PDB entry 8G4F | electron microscopy, 2.91 A resolution | chains A and B

# Chain A
Name: RCG-33 - Cryo-EM imaging scaffold subunit B fused to DARPin
Organism: synthetic construct
Notes: antibody fragment or engineered binder
Amino-acid sequence (321 residues; numbered 1 to 321; the number before each row is that of its first residue):
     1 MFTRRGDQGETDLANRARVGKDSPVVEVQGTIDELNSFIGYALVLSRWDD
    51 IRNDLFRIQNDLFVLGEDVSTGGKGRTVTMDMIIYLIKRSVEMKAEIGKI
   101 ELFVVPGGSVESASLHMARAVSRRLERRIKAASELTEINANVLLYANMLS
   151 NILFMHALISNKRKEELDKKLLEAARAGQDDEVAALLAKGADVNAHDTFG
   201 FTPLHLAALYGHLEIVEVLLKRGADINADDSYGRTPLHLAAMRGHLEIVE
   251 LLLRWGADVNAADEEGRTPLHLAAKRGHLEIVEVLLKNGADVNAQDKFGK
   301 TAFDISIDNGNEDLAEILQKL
Disordered / not traced: 1-162, 321

# Chain B
Name: GTPase KRas
Organism: Homo sapiens
Notes: EC 3.6.5.2
UniProt: P01116 (RASK_HUMAN), isoform P01116-2; numbering as in UniProt (aligned over 1-166)
Amino-acid sequence (169 residues; row label = number of the first residue in the row; numbers below 1 keep their minus sign (Gly-2 is residue -2)):
    -2 GSHMTEYKLVVVGAVGVGKSALTIQLIQNHFVDEYDPTIEDSYRKQVVID
    48 GETCLLDILDTAGQEEYSAMRDQYMRTGEGFLCVFAINNTKSFEDIHHYR
    98 EQIKRVKDSEDVPMVLVGNKCDLPSRTVDTKQAQDLARSYGIPFIETSAK
   148 TRQGVDDAFYTLVREIRKH
Disordered / not traced: -2 to 0, 166
Sequence notes: expression tag (-2 to 0); engineered mutation Val12 (Gly in P01116)
Ion coordination: Mg2+: Ser17 (together with GDP)
Small-molecule neighbours: GDP (guanosine-5'-diphosphate): Ala11, Val12, Gly13, Val14, Gly15, Lys16, Ser17, Ala18, Phe28, Asp30, Glu31, Tyr32, Asn116, Lys117, Asp119, Leu120, Ser145, Ala146, Lys147
Curated features (UniProtKB/Swiss-Prot):
  - motif: Tyr32 to Tyr40 (Effector region)
  - binding site (GTP): Gly10, Ala11, Gly13 to Ala18, Val29 to Thr35, Ala59, Gly60, Asn116 to Asp119
  - modified residue: Met1 (N-acetylmethionine), Thr2 (N-acetylthreonine), Lys104 (N6-acetyllysine)
  - glycosylation: Thr35 (Microbial infection: O-linked (Glc) threonine)
  - natural variant: Lys5 (K5E: In NS3; K5N: In GASC), Gly10 (G10GG: In AML), Val12 (G12V: In GASC; this construct carries the variant), Gly13 (G13D: In GASC, JMML and OES; G13R: In pylocytic astrocytoma), Val14 (V14I: In NS3), Leu19 (L19F: In OES), Gln22 (Q22E: In CFC2; Q22R: In NS3), Pro34 (P34L: In NS3; P34Q: In NS3; P34R: In CFC2), Ile36 (I36M: In NS3), Thr58 (T58I: In NS3), Ala59 (A59T: In GASC), Gly60 (G60R: In CFC2; G60S: In NS3), 8 further natural variant entries in UniProt
  - mutagenesis: Asp38 (D38A: Decreased interaction with MAPKAP1/SIN1), Tyr40 (Y40A: Decreased interaction with MAPKAP1/SIN1), Gln61 (Q61L: Promotes GTP binding)

# Interface between chain A and chain B
Residue-residue contacts - 33 pairs, chain A then chain B:
  Arg176(A) with Asp33(B), salt bridge
  Phe199(A) with Gln25(B); Val29(B), hydrophobic; Tyr32(B), hydrophobic
  Phe201(A) with Ile36(B), hydrophobic
  Leu206(A) with Asp33(B)
  Leu209(A) with Asp33(B); Ile36(B), hydrophobic
  Tyr210(A) with Asp33(B), hydrogen bond; Thr35(B), hydrogen bond
  Ser231(A) with Gln25(B), hydrogen bond (backbone-side chain)
  Tyr232(A) with Gln25(B); Tyr40(B), hydrophobic
  Arg234(A) with Tyr32(B), hydrogen bond; Asp38(B), salt bridge; Tyr40(B)
  Arg243(A) with Thr35(B), hydrogen bond
  Glu265(A) with Tyr40(B); Arg41(B), salt bridge
  Arg267(A) with Asp38(B), salt bridge; Ser39(B), hydrogen bond (side chain-backbone); Arg41(B)
  Lys275(A) with Ser39(B), hydrogen bond; Met67(B)
  Arg276(A) with Glu37(B); Asp38(B), salt bridge; Ala66(B); Met67(B)
  Asp296(A) with Arg41(B), salt bridge
  Phe298(A) with Arg41(B); Leu52(B), hydrophobic
  Lys300(A) with Arg41(B)
  Asn309(A) with Gln70(B)
Also at the interface, not in a pair above, chain A (21 interface residues in all): Thr198, Met242, Glu264
Also at the interface, not in a pair above, chain B (20 interface residues in all): Ile21, Asp30, Glu31, Pro34, Gln43

# Overview
21 residues of chain A face 20 of chain B across their interface, with 7 hydrogen bonds and 6 salt bridges.
Polar pairs include Arg176(A)-Asp33(B), Arg234(A)-Asp38(B) and Glu265(A)-Arg41(B). Ligands of chain B: GDP.
UniProt lists 21 GTP-binding residues and 3 mutagenesis sites on chain B.
Here chain A is RCG-33 - Cryo-EM imaging scaffold subunit B fused to DARPin (synthetic construct) and chain B
is GTPase KRas (Homo sapiens). Entry 8G4F (KRAS G12V complex with GDP imaged on a cryo-EM imaging scaffold)
was determined by electron microscopy together with 8G3K, 8G42, 8G47, 8G4E and 8G4H from the same study.
